Entry 8FR8 (electron microscopy, 2.76 A resolution); this record covers chains A and L of the 58 polymer chains in the assembly.

# Chain A
Molecule: 23S rRNA
Source organism: Mycolicibacterium smegmatis MC2 155
Sequence (3119 nucleotides; each row starts with the number of its first residue):
     2 AAGUGUUUAAGGGCGCAUGGUGGAUGCCUUGGCACUGGGAGCCGAUGAAG
    52 GACGUAGGAGGCUGCGAUAAGCCUCGGGGAGCUGUCAACCGAGCGUUGAU
   102 CCGAGGAUGUCCGAAUGGGGAAACCCGGCACGAGUGAUGUCGUGUCACCA
   152 GGCGCUGAAUAUAUAGGCGUCUGGGGGGAACGCGGGGAAGUGAAACAUCU
   202 CAGUACCCGUAGGAAGAGAAAACAAAAUGUGAUUCCGUGAGUAGUGGCGA
   252 GCGAAAGCGGAGGAUGGCUAAACCGUAUGCAUGUGAUACCGGGUAGGGGU
   302 UGUGUGUGCGGGGUUGUGGGACCUAUCUUUCCGGCUCUACCUGGCUGGAG
   352 GGCAGUGAGAAAAUGUUGUGGUUAGCGGAAAUGGCUUGGGAUGGCCUGCC
   402 GUAGACGGUGAGAGCCCGGUACGUGAAAACCCGACGUCUGUCUUGAUGGU
   452 GUUCCCGAGUAGCAGCGGGCCCGUGGAAUCUGCUGUGAAUCUGCCGGGAC
   502 CACCCGGUAAGCCUGAAUACUUCCCAGUGACCGAUAGCGGAUUAGUACCG
   552 UGAGGGAAUGGUGAAAAGUACCCCGGGAGGGGAGUGAAAGAGUACCUGAA
   602 ACCGUGCGCUUACAAUCCGUCAGAGCCCUCGACGUGUCGUGGGGUGAUGG
   652 CGUGCCUUUUGAAGAAUGAGCCUGCGAGUCAGGGACAUGUCGCGAGGUUA
   702 ACCCGGGUGGGGUAGCCGCAGCGAAAGCGAGUCUGAAUAGGGCGUAUCCA
   752 CACAAGAGUGUGUGGUGUAGUGGUGUGUUCUGGACCCGAAGCGGAGUGAU
   802 CUACCCAUGGCCAGGGUGAAGCGCGGGUAAGACCGCGUGGAGGCCCGAAC
   852 CCACUUAGGUUGAAGACUGAGGGGAUGAGCUGUGGGUAGGGGUGAAAGGC
   902 CAAUCAAACUCCGUGAUAGCUGGUUCUCCCCGAAAUGCAUUUAGGUGCAG
   952 CGUCGCAUGUUUCUUGCCGGAGGUAGAGCUACUGGAUGGCCGAUGGGCCC
  1002 CACAGGGUUACUGACGUCAGCCAAACUCCGAAUGCCGGUAAGUCCAAGAG
  1052 UGCGGCAGUGAGACGGCGGGGGAUAAGCUCCGUGCGUCGAGAGGGAAACA
  1102 GCCCAGAUCGCCGGCUAAGGCCCCUAAGCGUGUGCUAAGUGGAAAAGGAU
  1152 GUGCAGUCGCGAAGACAACCAGGAGGUUGGCUUAGAAGCAGCCACCCUUG
  1202 AAAGAGUGCGUAAUAGCUCACUGGUCAAGUGAUUGUGCGCCGAUAAUGUA
  1252 GCGGGGCUCAAGCACACCGCCGAAGCCGCGGCAGCCAACGUGUUGGCUGG
  1302 GUAGGGGAGCGUCCUGCAUCCGGUGAAGCCGCCGAGUGAUCGAGUGGUGG
  1352 AGGGUGUGGGAGUGAGAAUGCAGGCAUGAGUAGCGAUUAGGCAAGUGAGA
  1402 ACCUUGCCCGCCGAAAGACCAAGGGUUCCUGGGCCAGGCCAGUCCGCCCA
  1452 GGGUGAGUCGGGACCUAAGGCGAGGCCGACAGGCGUAGUCGAUGGACAAC
  1502 GGGUUGAUAUUCCCGUACCCGUGUAUGUGCGUCCAUGAUGAAUCAGCGGU
  1552 ACUAACCAUCCAAAACCACCGUGACCGCACCUUUCGGGGUGUGGCGUUGG
  1602 UGGGGCUGCAUGGGACCUUCGUUGGUAGUAGUCAAGCGAUGGGGUGACGC
  1652 AGGAAGGUAGCCGUACCGGUCAGUGGUAAUACCGGGGUAAGCCUGUAGGG
  1702 AGUCAGAUAGGUAAAUCCGUCUGGCAUAUAUCCUGAGAGGUGAUGCAUAG
  1752 CCGAGUGAGGCGAAUUCGGUGAUCCUAUGCUGCCGAGAAAAGCCUCUAGC
  1802 GAGGACAUACACGGCCCGUACCCCAAACCAACACAGGUGGUCAGGUAGAG
  1852 AAUACUAAGGCGUACGAGUGAACUAUGGUUAAGGAACUCGGCAAAAUGCC
  1902 CCCGUAACUUCGGGAGAAGGGGGACCCACAUGGCGUGUAAGCCUUUACGG
  1952 CCCAAGCGUGAGUGGGUGGCACAAACCAGUGAGAAGCGACUGUUUACUAA
  2002 AAACACAGGUCCGUGCGAAGUCGCAAGACGAUGUAUACGGACUGACGCCU
  2052 GCCCGGUGCUGGAAGGUUAAGAGGACCCGUUAACUCCCUUUGGGGGUGAA
  2102 GCGGAGAAUUUAAGCCCCAGUAAACGGCGGUGGUAACUAUAACCAUCCUA
  2152 AGGUAGCGAAAUUCCUUGUCGGGUAAGUUCCGACCUGCACGAAUGGCGUA
  2202 ACGACUUCUCAACUGUCUCAACCAUAGACUCGGCGAAAUUGCACUACGAG
  2252 UAAAGAUGCUCGUUACGCGCGGCAGGACGAAAAGACCCCGGGACCUUCAC
  2302 UACAACUUGGUAUUGGUGCUCGAUACGGUUUGUGUAGGAUAGGUGGGAGA
  2352 CUGUGAAGCUCACACGCCAGUGUGGGUGGAGUCGUUGUUGAAAUACCACU
  2402 CUGAUCGUAUUGGGCCUCUAACCUCGGACCGUAUAUCCGGUUCAGGGACA
  2452 GUGCCUGGUGGGUAGUUUAACUGGGGCGGUUGCCUCCUAAAAUGUAACGG
  2502 AGGCGCCCAAAGGUUCCCUCAACCUGGACGGCAAUCAGGUGUUGAGUGUA
  2552 AGUGCACAAGGGAGCUUGACUGCGAGACGGACAUGUCGAGCAGGGACGAA
  2602 AGUCGGGACUAGUGAUCCGGCACCUCUGAGUGGAAGGGGUGUCGCUCAAC
  2652 GGAUAAAAGGUACCCCGGGGAUAACAGGCUGAUCUUCCCCAAGAGUCCAU
  2702 AUCGACGGGAUGGUUUGGCACCUCGAUGUCGGCUCGUCGCAUCCUGGGGC
  2752 UGGAGCAGGUCCCAAGGGUUGGGCUGUUCGCCCAUUAAAGCGGCACGCGA
  2802 GCUGGGUUUAGAACGUCGUGAGACAGUUCGGUCUCUAUCCGCCGCGCGCG
  2852 UCAGAAGCUUGAGGAAACCUGUCCCUAGUACGAGAGGACCGGGACGGACG
  2902 AACCUCUGGUAUACCAGUUGUCCCACCAGGGGCACGGCUGGAUAGCCACG
  2952 UUCGGACAGGAUAACCGCUGAAAGCAUCUAAGCGGGAAACCUCUUCCAAG
  3002 ACCAGGCUUCUCACCCUCUAGGAGGGAUAAGGCCCCCCGCAGACCACGGG
  3052 AUUGAUAGACCAGACCUGGAAGCCUAGUAAUAGGUGCAGGGAACUGGCAC
  3102 UAACCGGCCGAAAACUUAC

# Chain L
Name: 50S ribosomal protein L3
Source organism: Mycolicibacterium smegmatis MC2 155
Reference sequence: A0QSD1 (RL3_MYCS2); residues 2-215 here = UniProt positions 2-215
Sequence (214 residues; numbered 2 to 215; the number before each row is that of its first residue):
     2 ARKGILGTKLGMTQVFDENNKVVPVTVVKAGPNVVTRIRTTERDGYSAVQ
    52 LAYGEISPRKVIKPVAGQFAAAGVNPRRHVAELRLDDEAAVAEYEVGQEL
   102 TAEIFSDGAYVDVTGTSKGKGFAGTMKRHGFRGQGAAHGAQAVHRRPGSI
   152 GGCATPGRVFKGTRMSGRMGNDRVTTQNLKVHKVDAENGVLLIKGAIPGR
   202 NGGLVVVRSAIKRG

# Interface between chain A and chain L
Contacting residue pairs (226):
  A858(A) - Gly140(L)  phosphate contact
  G859(A) - Gln142(L)  phosphate contact
  G859(A) - Ala143(L)  phosphate contact
  G860(A) - Gln142(L)  hydrogen bond to the phosphate
  U861(A) - Gln142(L)  hydrogen bond to the base
  U1248(A) - Thr156(L)  base contact
  U1248(A) - Pro157(L)  base contact
  U1248(A) - Arg159(L)  hydrogen bond to the base
  U1248(A) - Phe161(L)  sugar contact
  A1872(A) - Phe123(L)  hydrogen bond to the sugar
  A1873(A) - Phe123(L)  sugar contact
  A1873(A) - Ala124(L)  sugar contact
  A1873(A) - Gly125(L)  hydrogen bond to the sugar
  A1873(A) - Ser167(L)  sugar contact
  C1874(A) - Arg146(L)  salt bridge to the phosphate
  C1874(A) - Arg147(L)  phosphate contact
  U1875(A) - Ala143(L)  phosphate contact
  U1875(A) - Val144(L)  phosphate contact
  U1875(A) - His145(L)  hydrogen bond to the phosphate
  U1875(A) - Arg146(L)  hydrogen bond to the phosphate
  U1875(A) - Arg147(L)  phosphate contact
  A1876(A) - Ala143(L)  phosphate contact
  A1876(A) - His145(L)  salt bridge to the phosphate
  C1888(A) - His139(L)  hydrogen bond to the base
  U1889(A) - His139(L)  hydrogen bond to the sugar
  G1891(A) - His139(L)  hydrogen bond to the base
  C1893(A) - Ala138(L)  base contact
  C1893(A) - His139(L)  stacking on the base
  U2217(A) - Ala137(L)  phosphate contact
  U2217(A) - Ala138(L)  sugar contact
  U2217(A) - His139(L)  sugar contact
  C2218(A) - Gly136(L)  phosphate contact
  C2218(A) - Ala137(L)  hydrogen bond to the phosphate
  A2221(A) - Met127(L)  phosphate contact
  A2221(A) - Arg133(L)  phosphate contact
  A2222(A) - Arg146(L)  salt bridge to the phosphate
  C2223(A) - Lys128(L)  salt bridge to the phosphate
  C2248(A) - Arg159(L)  hydrogen bond to the phosphate
  G2249(A) - Pro157(L)  phosphate contact
  G2249(A) - Arg159(L)  salt bridge to the phosphate
  G2256(A) - Thr156(L)  hydrogen bond to the base
  G2272(A) - Phe123(L)  base contact
  G2273(A) - Met166(L)  base contact
  C2274(A) - Pro148(L)  phosphate contact
  C2274(A) - Ile151(L)  sugar contact
  C2274(A) - Met166(L)  base contact
  A2275(A) - Arg147(L)  salt bridge to the phosphate
  A2275(A) - Pro148(L)  phosphate contact
  A2275(A) - Gly149(L)  sugar contact
  A2275(A) - Ile151(L)  sugar contact
  G2276(A) - Ser150(L)  phosphate contact
  G2276(A) - Ile151(L)  hydrogen bond to the phosphate
  G2276(A) - Gly152(L)  sugar contact
  G2276(A) - Gly153(L)  sugar contact
  G2276(A) - Cys154(L)  hydrogen bond to the sugar
  G2276(A) - Gly158(L)  hydrogen bond to the base
  G2276(A) - Arg159(L)  base contact
  G2276(A) - Val160(L)  base contact
  G2277(A) - Cys154(L)  hydrogen bond to the phosphate
  G2277(A) - Ala155(L)  sugar contact
  G2277(A) - Gly158(L)  sugar contact
  C2734(A) - Gln135(L)  base contact
  U2735(A) - Arg133(L)  salt bridge to the phosphate
  U2735(A) - Gly134(L)  sugar contact
  U2735(A) - Gln135(L)  sugar contact
  U2735(A) - Pro148(L)  hydrogen bond to the sugar
  U2735(A) - Gly149(L)  base contact
  U2735(A) - Ser150(L)  hydrogen bond to the base
  C2736(A) - Phe132(L)  phosphate contact
  C2736(A) - Arg133(L)  salt bridge to the phosphate
  C2736(A) - Pro148(L)  sugar contact
  C2736(A) - Ser150(L)  hydrogen bond to the sugar
  G2737(A) - Phe132(L)  phosphate contact
  G2737(A) - Arg165(L)  salt bridge to the phosphate
  U2738(A) - Phe161(L)  sugar contact
  C2795(A) - Thr156(L)  hydrogen bond to the phosphate
  C2795(A) - Pro157(L)  sugar contact
  A2796(A) - Cys154(L)  hydrogen bond to the base
  A2796(A) - Ala155(L)  hydrogen bond to the phosphate
  A2796(A) - Thr156(L)  hydrogen bond to the phosphate
  A2796(A) - Pro157(L)  phosphate contact
  G2798(A) - Ser150(L)  hydrogen bond to the base
  G2798(A) - Gly152(L)  hydrogen bond to the base
  G2798(A) - Gly153(L)  hydrogen bond to the sugar
  G2798(A) - Cys154(L)  hydrogen bond to the sugar
  C2799(A) - Ser150(L)  hydrogen bond to the sugar
  C2799(A) - Gly153(L)  sugar contact
  C2799(A) - Cys154(L)  sugar contact
  G2802(A) - Gln135(L)  hydrogen bond to the base
  G2802(A) - Val144(L)  sugar contact
  G2802(A) - Arg147(L)  salt bridge to the phosphate
  G2802(A) - Gly149(L)  sugar contact
  G2802(A) - Ser150(L)  base contact
  C2803(A) - Gln135(L)  sugar contact
  C2803(A) - Ala141(L)  sugar contact
  C2803(A) - Gln142(L)  sugar contact
  C2803(A) - Val144(L)  sugar contact
  U2804(A) - His139(L)  phosphate contact
  U2804(A) - Gly140(L)  sugar contact
  U2804(A) - Gln142(L)  phosphate contact
  G2805(A) - Gly140(L)  phosphate contact
  U2835(A) - Gln142(L)  phosphate contact
  G2842(A) - Arg159(L)  sugar contact
  G2842(A) - Val160(L)  hydrogen bond to the sugar
  C2843(A) - Val160(L)  sugar contact
  C2843(A) - Phe161(L)  sugar contact
  C2843(A) - Lys162(L)  salt bridge to the phosphate
  C2843(A) - Gly163(L)  phosphate contact
  C2843(A) - Thr164(L)  hydrogen bond to the sugar
  C2843(A) - Met166(L)  hydrogen bond to the sugar
  C2844(A) - Arg129(L)  hydrogen bond to the sugar
  C2844(A) - Lys162(L)  phosphate contact
  C2844(A) - Gly163(L)  hydrogen bond to the phosphate
  C2844(A) - Thr164(L)  sugar contact
  C2844(A) - Met166(L)  hydrogen bond to the sugar
  C2844(A) - Ser167(L)  hydrogen bond to the sugar
  G2845(A) - Arg129(L)  salt bridge to the phosphate
  G2845(A) - Arg169(L)  hydrogen bond to the sugar
  C2846(A) - Arg169(L)  sugar contact
  A2857(A) - Ile63(L)  sugar contact
  A2857(A) - Pro65(L)  base contact
  A2857(A) - Val66(L)  sugar contact
  A2857(A) - Gln69(L)  base contact
  G2858(A) - Arg40(L)  base contact
  G2858(A) - Val66(L)  sugar contact
  G2858(A) - Gln69(L)  hydrogen bond to the base
  C2859(A) - Arg40(L)  hydrogen bond to the base
  C2859(A) - Gln51(L)  hydrogen bond to the sugar
  C2859(A) - Val81(L)  sugar contact
  C2859(A) - Ala82(L)  phosphate contact
  C2859(A) - Glu83(L)  hydrogen bond to the sugar
  U2860(A) - Tyr47(L)  hydrogen bond to the sugar
  U2860(A) - Ala82(L)  phosphate contact
  U2860(A) - Glu83(L)  hydrogen bond to the phosphate
  U2861(A) - Tyr47(L)  sugar contact
  U2861(A) - Arg85(L)  salt bridge to the phosphate
  G2862(A) - Arg85(L)  salt bridge to the phosphate
  A2903(A) - Ser118(L)  hydrogen bond to the phosphate
  A2903(A) - Val175(L)  sugar contact
  A2903(A) - Ala197(L)  base contact
  A2903(A) - Ile198(L)  sugar contact
  A2903(A) - Pro199(L)  sugar contact
  C2904(A) - Lys10(L)  hydrogen bond to the phosphate
  C2904(A) - Met13(L)  hydrogen bond to the sugar
  C2904(A) - Ser118(L)  phosphate contact
  C2904(A) - Lys119(L)  hydrogen bond to the phosphate
  C2904(A) - Lys121(L)  salt bridge to the phosphate
  C2904(A) - Ala197(L)  sugar contact
  C2904(A) - Ile198(L)  sugar contact
  C2904(A) - Pro199(L)  sugar contact
  C2904(A) - Gly200(L)  hydrogen bond to the phosphate
  C2905(A) - Lys10(L)  salt bridge to the phosphate
  C2905(A) - Met13(L)  sugar contact
  C2905(A) - Lys119(L)  salt bridge to the phosphate
  U2906(A) - Met13(L)  sugar contact
  U2906(A) - Thr14(L)  hydrogen bond to the sugar
  U2906(A) - Gln15(L)  sugar contact
  U2906(A) - Pro25(L)  base contact
  C2907(A) - Gln15(L)  hydrogen bond to the sugar
  C2947(A) - Lys119(L)  salt bridge to the phosphate
  C2948(A) - Lys121(L)  salt bridge to the phosphate
  C2948(A) - Lys128(L)  sugar contact
  U2952(A) - Pro25(L)  sugar contact
  U2953(A) - Leu180(L)  sugar contact
  U2953(A) - Lys195(L)  hydrogen bond to the sugar
  U2953(A) - Gly196(L)  sugar contact
  C2954(A) - Gln178(L)  hydrogen bond to the sugar
  C2954(A) - Asn179(L)  phosphate contact
  C2954(A) - Leu180(L)  sugar contact
  C2954(A) - Lys195(L)  salt bridge to the phosphate
  G2955(A) - Gln178(L)  sugar contact
  G2955(A) - Asn179(L)  hydrogen bond to the phosphate
  G2955(A) - Lys213(L)  hydrogen bond to the phosphate
  G2956(A) - Lys213(L)  salt bridge to the phosphate
  A2957(A) - Lys213(L)  base contact
  U2995(A) - Gln178(L)  hydrogen bond to the sugar
  U2995(A) - Ile212(L)  phosphate contact
  U2995(A) - Lys213(L)  sugar contact
  U2996(A) - Thr176(L)  hydrogen bond to the phosphate
  U2996(A) - Gln178(L)  sugar contact
  C2997(A) - Arg174(L)  salt bridge to the phosphate
  C2997(A) - Thr176(L)  hydrogen bond to the phosphate
  C2998(A) - Arg174(L)  phosphate contact
  G3007(A) - Arg40(L)  base contact
  C3008(A) - Arg38(L)  hydrogen bond to the sugar
  C3008(A) - Arg40(L)  hydrogen bond to the base
  C3008(A) - Arg44(L)  sugar contact
  C3008(A) - Asp45(L)  hydrogen bond to the sugar
  U3009(A) - Arg38(L)  salt bridge to the phosphate
  U3009(A) - Arg44(L)  salt bridge to the phosphate
  U3009(A) - Gln69(L)  hydrogen bond to the base
  U3010(A) - Pro65(L)  hydrogen bond to the sugar
  U3010(A) - Gly68(L)  sugar contact
  U3010(A) - Gln69(L)  hydrogen bond to the sugar
  C3011(A) - Lys64(L)  sugar contact
  C3011(A) - Pro65(L)  sugar contact
  U3012(A) - Lys64(L)  sugar contact
  A3031(A) - Lys64(L)  phosphate contact
  A3031(A) - Pro65(L)  sugar contact
  G3032(A) - Ile63(L)  sugar contact
  G3032(A) - Lys64(L)  hydrogen bond to the phosphate
  G3033(A) - Ile63(L)  phosphate contact
  C3041(A) - Lys119(L)  hydrogen bond to the base
  C3041(A) - Arg201(L)  sugar contact
  A3042(A) - Lys119(L)  phosphate contact
  A3042(A) - Gly120(L)  hydrogen bond to the phosphate
  A3042(A) - Asn172(L)  hydrogen bond to the phosphate
  A3042(A) - Arg201(L)  salt bridge to the phosphate
  G3043(A) - Gly120(L)  phosphate contact
  G3043(A) - Lys121(L)  phosphate contact
  G3043(A) - Gly122(L)  hydrogen bond to the phosphate
  G3043(A) - Arg169(L)  sugar contact
  G3043(A) - Met170(L)  phosphate contact
  G3043(A) - Asn172(L)  hydrogen bond to the phosphate
  A3044(A) - Gly122(L)  phosphate contact
  A3044(A) - Phe123(L)  hydrogen bond to the phosphate
  A3044(A) - Arg169(L)  phosphate contact
  C3046(A) - Arg169(L)  base contact
  A3047(A) - Arg169(L)  base contact
  G3050(A) - Arg79(L)  phosphate contact
  G3051(A) - Lys61(L)  salt bridge to the phosphate
  G3051(A) - Arg79(L)  salt bridge to the phosphate
  A3052(A) - Arg60(L)  salt bridge to the phosphate
  A3052(A) - Lys61(L)  phosphate contact
  U3054(A) - Arg60(L)  hydrogen bond to the sugar
  G3055(A) - Arg60(L)  sugar contact
Also at the interface, not in a pair above, chain A (95 interface residues in all): G1249, A1894, A2856, A2902, G2946
Also at the interface, not in a pair above, chain L (95 interface residues in all): Arg3, Ala72, Thr115, Gly168, Thr177, Asn202

# Summary
The chain A/chain L interface involves 95 residues from each chain, with 72 hydrogen bonds, 28 salt bridges
and 1 aromatic stacking contact. Polar pairs include U861(A)-Gln142(L), U1248(A)-Arg159(L) and
C1888(A)-His139(L).
Here chain A is 23S rRNA and chain L is 50S ribosomal protein L3, both from Mycolicibacterium smegmatis MC2
155. Entry 8FR8 (Structure of Mycobacterium smegmatis Rsh bound to a 70S translation initiation complex) was
determined by electron microscopy.
